Entry 6OH2 (X-ray diffraction, 2.58 A resolution); this record covers chain A.

== Chain A ==
Molecule: CMP-sialic acid transporter
Source organism: Mus musculus
Reference sequence: Q61420 (S35A1_MOUSE); numbering as in UniProt (aligned over 1-322)
Amino-acid sequence (330 residues; numbered 1 to 330; the number before each row is that of its first residue):
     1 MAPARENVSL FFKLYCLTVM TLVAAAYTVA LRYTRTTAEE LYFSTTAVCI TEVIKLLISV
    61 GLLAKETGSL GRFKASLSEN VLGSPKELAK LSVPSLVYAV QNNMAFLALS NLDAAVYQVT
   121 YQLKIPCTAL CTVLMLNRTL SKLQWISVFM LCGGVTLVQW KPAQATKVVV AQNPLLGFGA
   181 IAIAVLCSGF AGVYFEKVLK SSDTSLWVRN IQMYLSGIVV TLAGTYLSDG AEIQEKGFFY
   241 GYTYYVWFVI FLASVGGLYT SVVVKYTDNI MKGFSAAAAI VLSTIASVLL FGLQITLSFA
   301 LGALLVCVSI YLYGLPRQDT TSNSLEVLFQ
Unresolved in the structure: 1-14, 164-167, 318-330
Differences from the reference sequence: expression tag (323-330)
Ligand contacts: cytidine-5'-monophosphate (C5P): Glu52, Lys55, Tyr98, Gln101, Asn102, Tyr121, Lys124, Ser188, Phe195, Asn210, Met213, Tyr214, Gly256, Gly257, Leu258, Thr260, Ser261, Lys272
Swiss-Prot annotation at these positions:
  - binding site (CMP-N-acetyl-beta-neuraminate): Lys55, Gln101, Asn102, Tyr117 to Lys124, Ser188, Asn210 to Tyr214, Lys272
  - mutagenesis: Met20 (M20S: No effect on CDP-ribitol and CMP-sialic acid transport activity), Ala24 (A24Y: Loss of CMP-sialic acid transport activity but no effect on CDP-ribitol transport activity), Tyr27 (Y27H: No effect on CDP-ribitol and CMP-sialic acid transport activity), Ala105 (A105V: No effect on CDP-ribitol and CMP-sialic acid transport activity), Gln118 (Q118A: No effect on CDP-ribitol and CMP-sialic acid transport activity), Tyr121 (Y121S: No effect on CDP-ribitol and CMP-sialic acid transport activity), Gln122 (Q122A: No effect on CDP-ribitol and CMP-sialic acid transport activity), Ala184 (A184Y: Loss of CMP-sialic acid transport activity but no effect on CDP-ribitol transport activity), Ala253 (A253Q: No effect on CDP-ribitol and CMP-sialic acid transport activity), Gly256 (G256N: Loss of CMP-sialic acid transport activity but no effect on CDP-ribitol transport activity), Thr260 (T260M: No effect on CDP-ribitol and CMP-sialic acid transport activity)
What the authors report for this chain:
  - binding site for cytidine-5'-monophosphate: Lys55, Lys124, Phe195, Asn210, Tyr214, Gly257, Thr260, Ser261, Lys272
  - contacts within the chain: Asn210-Ser261 (hydrogen bond)
  - mutagenesis - W145L, W160L, W207F, W207L, W247L: unchanged binding to cytidine-5'-monophosphate
  - specificity-determining residues: Tyr214, Ser261 (proposed by the authors, not directly observed)

== Overview ==
Ligands of chain A: cytidine-5'-monophosphate. Curated annotation (UniProt) lists 18
CMP-N-acetyl-beta-neuraminate-binding residues and 12 mutagenesis sites. The paper reports a binding site for
cytidine-5'-monophosphate at Lys55, Lys124 and Phe195 among others; W145L, W160L and W207F, among others,
leave binding to cytidine-5'-monophosphate unchanged; 5 substitutions were tested in all.
Chain A is CMP-sialic acid transporter (Mus musculus); the structure, X-ray crystal structure of the mouse
CMP-sialic acid transporter in complex with CMP, by lipidic cubic ..., was determined by X-ray diffraction
together with 6OH3 and 6OH4 from the same study.
